PDB entry 8X32 | electron microscopy, 4.40 A resolution (low resolution: residue-level contacts below are approximate; hydrogen-bond / salt-bridge calls are withheld) | chains J and A of the 14 polymer chains in the assembly

== Chain J ==
Molecule: 146-nt DNA strand
From: Saccharomyces cerevisiae
Sequence (146 nucleotides; row label = number of the first residue in the row):
   147 ATCAATATCC ACCTGCAGAT TCTACCAAAA GTGTATTTGG AAACTGCTCC ATCAAAAGGC
   207 ATGTTCAGCG GAATTCCGCT GAACATGCCT TTTGATGGAG CAGTTTCCAA ATACACTTTT
   267 GGTAGAATCT GCAGGTGGAT ATTGAT

== Chain A ==
Name: Histone H3
From: Saccharomyces cerevisiae
Reference sequence: A0A6A5Q536 (A0A6A5Q536_YEASX); residues 0-135 here correspond to UniProt positions 1-136 (UniProt number = residue number + 1)
Chain sequence (136 residues; each row starts with the number of its first residue; numbering starts at 0):
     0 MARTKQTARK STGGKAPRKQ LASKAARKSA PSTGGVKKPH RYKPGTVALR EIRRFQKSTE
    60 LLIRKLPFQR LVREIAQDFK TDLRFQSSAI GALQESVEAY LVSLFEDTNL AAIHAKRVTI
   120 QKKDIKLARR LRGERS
Not modelled in the structure: 0-37, 135

== How chain J and chain A interact ==
Contacting residue pairs (18):
  DA151(J) with Tyr41(A)
  DT152(J) with Tyr41(A)
  DA153(J) with Val46(A); Arg49(A)
  DT154(J) with Arg49(A)
  DC155(J) with Arg52(A)
  DA218(J) with Lys115(A)
  DA229(J) with Arg40(A); Pro43(A); Gly44(A); Ala47(A)
  DC230(J) with Arg40(A); Val46(A)
  DT237(J) with Arg63(A); Pro66(A); Arg69(A)
  DT238(J) with Arg63(A)
  DG246(J) with Asp81(A)
Interface residues without a listed pair, chain A (14 interface residues in all): His39

== Summary ==
11 residues of chain J and 14 residues of chain A are in contact.
Here chain J is a 146-nt DNA strand and chain A is Histone H3, both from Saccharomyces cerevisiae. Entry 8X32
(The piccolo NuA4 bound to the H2A.Z nucleosome-H4KQ Complex with Ac-CoA at resetting state) was determined by
electron microscopy, deposited together with 8X2X, 8X2Y, 8X2Z, 8X30 and 8X31.
